9AU7 - chains A and C of the 4 polymer chains in the assembly; structure by electron microscopy, 3.40 A resolution.

# Chain A
Name: VPS35 endosomal protein-sorting factor-like
Source organism: Homo sapiens
UniProt: Q7Z3J2 (VP35L_HUMAN); residues 1-963 here = UniProt positions 1-963
Sequence (963 residues; row label = number of the first residue in the row):
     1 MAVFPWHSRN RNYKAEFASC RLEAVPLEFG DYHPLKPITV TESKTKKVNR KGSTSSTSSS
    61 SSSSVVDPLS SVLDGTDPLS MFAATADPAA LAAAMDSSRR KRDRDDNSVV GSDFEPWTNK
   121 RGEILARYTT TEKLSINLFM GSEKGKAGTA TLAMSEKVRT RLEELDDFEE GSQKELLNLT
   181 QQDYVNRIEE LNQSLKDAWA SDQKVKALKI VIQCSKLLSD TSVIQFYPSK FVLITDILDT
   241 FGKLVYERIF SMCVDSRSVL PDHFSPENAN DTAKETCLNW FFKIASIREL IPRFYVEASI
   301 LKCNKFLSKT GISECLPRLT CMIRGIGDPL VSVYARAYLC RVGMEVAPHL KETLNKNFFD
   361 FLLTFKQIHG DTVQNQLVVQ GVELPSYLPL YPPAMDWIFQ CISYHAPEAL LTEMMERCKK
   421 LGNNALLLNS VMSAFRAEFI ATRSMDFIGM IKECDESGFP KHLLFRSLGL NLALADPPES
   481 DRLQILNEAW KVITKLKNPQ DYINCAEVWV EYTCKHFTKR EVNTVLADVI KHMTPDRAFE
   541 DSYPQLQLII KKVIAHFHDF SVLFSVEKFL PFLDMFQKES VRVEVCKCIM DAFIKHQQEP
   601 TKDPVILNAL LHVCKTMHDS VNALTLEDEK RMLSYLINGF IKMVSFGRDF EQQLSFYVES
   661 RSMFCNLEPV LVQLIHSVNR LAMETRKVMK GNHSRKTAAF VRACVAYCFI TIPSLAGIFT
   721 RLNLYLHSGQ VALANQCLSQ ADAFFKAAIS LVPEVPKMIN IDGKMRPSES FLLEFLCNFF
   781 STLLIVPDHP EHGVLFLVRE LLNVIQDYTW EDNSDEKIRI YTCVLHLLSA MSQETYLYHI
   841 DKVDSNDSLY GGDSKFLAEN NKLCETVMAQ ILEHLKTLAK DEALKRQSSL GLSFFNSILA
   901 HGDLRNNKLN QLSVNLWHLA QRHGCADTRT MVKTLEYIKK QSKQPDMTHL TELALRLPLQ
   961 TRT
Not modelled in the structure: 1-114, 132-179, 254-263, 350-351, 739-741, 756-767, 787-963
Swiss-Prot annotation at these positions:
  - modified residue: Ser-265 (Phosphoserine)
  - natural variant: Ala-830 (A830T: In RTSC3)
Reported in the primary citation:
  - mutagenesis - N279L, W280Y: unchanged binding to Sorting nexin-17
  - mutagenesis - V205D/R248M: decreased binding to Sorting nexin-17
  - post-translational modification sites: Lys-204 (citing earlier work)

# Chain C
Name: Vacuolar protein sorting-associated protein 26C
Source organism: Homo sapiens
UniProt: O14972 (VP26C_HUMAN); residue numbers follow UniProt; this construct covers 1-297
Sequence (297 residues; each row starts with the number of its first residue):
     1 MGTALDIKIK RANKVYHAGE VLSGVVVISS KDSVQHQGVS LTMEGTVNLQ LSAKSVGVFE
    61 AFYNSVKPIQ IINSTIEMVK PGKFPSGKTE IPFEFPLHLK GNKVLYETYH GVFVNIQYTL
   121 RCDMKRSLLA KDLTKTCEFI VHSAPQKGKF TPSPVDFTIT PETLQNVKER ALLPKFLLRG
   181 HLNSTNCVIT QPLTGELVVE SSEAAIRSVE LQLVRVETCG CAEGYARDAT EIQNIQIADG
   241 DVCRGLSVPI YMVFPRLFTC PTLETTNFKV EFEVNIVVLL HPDHLITENF PLKLCRI
Not modelled in the structure: 54-62, 147-149
Reported in the primary citation:
  - post-translational modification sites: Lys-14 (citing earlier work)

# Interface between chain A and chain C
Contacting residue pairs (34; chain A residue first):
  Glu-275(A) with Asn-13(C)
  Phe-282(A) with Phe-254(C); Arg-256(C)
  Ala-285(A) with Val-253(C)
  Ile-287(A) with Ile-235(C)
  Arg-288(A) with Glu-210(C), salt bridge; Asn-234(C); Ile-235(C); Gln-236(C), hydrogen bond (backbone-backbone)
  Glu-289(A) with Gln-236(C)
  Leu-290(A) with Gln-236(C), hydrogen bond (backbone-side chain); Ile-237(C)
  Arg-293(A) with Ile-235(C); Gln-236(C), hydrogen bond (side chain-backbone)
  Arg-318(A) with Tyr-251(C)
  Cys-321(A) with Pro-249(C)
  Arg-324(A) with Val-242(C); Leu-246(C); Ser-247(C), hydrogen bond; Val-248(C)
  Gly-325(A) with Ile-237(C); Ala-238(C); Asp-239(C), hydrogen bond (backbone-backbone); Val-242(C)
  Ile-326(A) with Asp-239(C)
  Gly-327(A) with Asp-239(C), hydrogen bond (backbone-backbone); Asp-241(C)
  Leu-363(A) with Cys-243(C)
  Thr-364(A) with Cys-243(C); Leu-246(C)
  Lys-366(A) with Cys-243(C), hydrogen bond
  Gln-367(A) with Asp-241(C); Cys-243(C)
  Thr-372(A) with Asp-241(C), hydrogen bond
Also at the interface, not in a pair above, chain A (25 interface residues in all): Asp-271, Asn-279, Ser-286, Ile-291, Met-322, Asp-328
Also at the interface, not in a pair above, chain C (21 interface residues in all): Ala-12, Gln-233

# Overview
25 residues of chain A face 21 of chain C across their interface, with 8 hydrogen bonds and 1 salt bridge.
Among the polar pairs are Arg-288(A)/Glu-210(C), Leu-290(A)/Gln-236(C) and Arg-293(A)/Gln-236(C). From the
paper: V205D/R248M of chain A reduce binding to Sorting nexin-17; modification sites Lys-204(A) and Lys-14(C);
3 substitutions were tested in all.
Chain A is VPS35 endosomal protein-sorting factor-like and chain C is Vacuolar protein sorting-associated
protein 26C, both from Homo sapiens; the structure, Human Retriever VPS35L/VPS29/VPS26C complex bound to SNX17
peptide (Composite Map), was determined by electron microscopy.
